PDB entry 5VB9 | X-ray diffraction, 1.70 A resolution | chains A and C

Chain A:
Molecule: Interleukin-17A
Source organism: Homo sapiens
Reference sequence: Q16552 (IL17_HUMAN); residues 15-132 here correspond to UniProt positions 38-155 (UniProt number = residue number + 23)
Sequence (119 residues; row label = number of the first residue in the row):
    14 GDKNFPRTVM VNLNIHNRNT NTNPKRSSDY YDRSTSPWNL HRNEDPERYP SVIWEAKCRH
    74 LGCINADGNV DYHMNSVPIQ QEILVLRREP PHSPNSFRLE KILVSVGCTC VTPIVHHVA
Disordered / not traced: 31-40, 132
Sequence notes: expression tag (14); conflict Asp45 (Asn68 in Q16552), Ser106 (Cys129 in Q16552)
Disulfide bonds: Cys71-Cys121, Cys76-Cys123
What the authors report for this chain:
  - conformationally variable residues (order/disorder transition): Arg31 to Ser40, Val128 to Val131

Chain C:
Molecule: Peptide inhibitor
Sequence (15 residues; row label = number of the first residue in the row):
     1 CWVLEYDMFG ALHCR
Disulfide bonds: Cys1-Cys14
What the authors report for this chain:
  - contacts within the chain: Val3-Arg15, Glu5-His13, Asp7-Ala11

Interface between chain A and chain C:
Residue-residue contacts (18; chain A residue first):
  Asp42(A) - Phe9(C)
  Leu53(A) - Met8(C)
  Arg55(A) - Glu5(C)  salt bridge
  Tyr62(A) - Cys1(C)  hydrogen bond (side chain-backbone)
  Tyr62(A) - Trp2(C)
  Tyr62(A) - Leu4(C)
  Pro63(A) - Leu4(C)
  Pro63(A) - Tyr6(C)  hydrophobic
  Ser64(A) - Val3(C)
  Ser64(A) - Leu4(C)  hydrogen bond (backbone-backbone)
  Ser64(A) - Glu5(C)
  Val65(A) - Glu5(C)
  Val65(A) - Tyr6(C)  hydrogen bond (backbone-backbone)
  Ile66(A) - Tyr6(C)  hydrophobic
  Trp67(A) - Tyr6(C)  hydrogen bond (side chain-backbone)
  Trp67(A) - Asp7(C)
  Trp67(A) - Met8(C)
  Ile96(A) - Tyr6(C)
Also at the interface, not in a pair above, chain A (14 interface residues in all): Ile28, Tyr44, Glu57, Arg101
Also at the interface, not in a pair above, chain C (10 interface residues in all): Leu12
From the paper, about this interface:
  - specific contacts: Tyr44(A)-Met8(C), Leu53(A)-Met8(C), Arg55(A)-Glu5(C), Tyr62(A)-Cys1(C), Ser64(A)-Leu4(C) (backbone contact), Val65(A)-Tyr6(C) (backbone contact), Trp67(A)-Tyr6(C), Trp67(A)-Met8(C)

Overview:
Chain A and chain C form an interface of 14 and 10 residues respectively; the contacts include 4 hydrogen
bonds and 1 salt bridge. Polar pairs include Arg55(A)-Glu5(C), Tyr62(A)-Cys1(C) and Trp67(A)-Tyr6(C). The
paper describes contacts between Tyr44(A) and Met8(C), Leu53(A) and Met8(C) and Arg55(A) and Glu5(C) among
others; backbone contacts between Ser64(A) and Leu4(C) and Val65(A) and Tyr6(C). From the paper:
conformational variability at Arg31(A) and Val128(A); contacts within the chain involving Cys1(C), Cys14(C)
and Val3(C) among others.
Here chain A is Interleukin-17A (Homo sapiens) and chain C is Peptide inhibitor. Entry 5VB9 (IL-17A in complex
with peptide) was determined by X-ray diffraction.
